PDB entry 8U3E | electron microscopy, 3.19 A resolution | chain A

Chain A:
Protein: Sialin
From: Homo sapiens
UniProt: Q9NRA2 (S17A5_HUMAN); residues 2-495 here = UniProt positions 2-495
Amino-acid sequence (503 residues; row label = number of the first residue in the row; numbers below 1 keep their minus sign (Met-7 is residue -7)):
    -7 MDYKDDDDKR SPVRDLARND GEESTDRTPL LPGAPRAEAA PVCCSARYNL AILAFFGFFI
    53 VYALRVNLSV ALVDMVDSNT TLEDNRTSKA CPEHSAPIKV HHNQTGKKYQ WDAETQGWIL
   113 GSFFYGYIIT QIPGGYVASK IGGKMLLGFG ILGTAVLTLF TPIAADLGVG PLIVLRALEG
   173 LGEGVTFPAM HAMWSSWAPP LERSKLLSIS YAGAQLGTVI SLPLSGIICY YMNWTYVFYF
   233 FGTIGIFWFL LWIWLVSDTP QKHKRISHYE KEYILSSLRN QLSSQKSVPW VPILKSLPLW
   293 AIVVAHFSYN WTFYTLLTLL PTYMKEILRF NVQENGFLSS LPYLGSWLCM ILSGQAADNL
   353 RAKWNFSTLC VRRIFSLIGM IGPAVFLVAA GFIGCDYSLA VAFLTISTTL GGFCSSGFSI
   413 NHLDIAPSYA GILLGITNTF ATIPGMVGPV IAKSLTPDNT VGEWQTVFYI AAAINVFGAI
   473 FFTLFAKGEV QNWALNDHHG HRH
Disordered / not traced: -7 to 35, 71-96, 489-495
Construct notes: initiating methionine (-7); expression tag (-6 to 1)
UniProt features mapped onto this chain:
  - motif: Leu22, Leu23 (Dileucine internalization motif)
  - modified residue: Ser3 (Phosphoserine)
  - glycosylation (N-linked (GlcNAc...) asparagine): Asn71, Asn77, Asn95
  - natural variant: Arg39 (R39C: In SD), Lys136 (K136E: In SD), His183 (H183R: In ISSD), Ser268 to Asn272 (deletion: In ISSD), Gly328 (G328E: In ISSD), Pro334 (P334R: In ISSD), Gly371 (G371V: In ISSD)
  - mutagenesis: Leu22 to Leu23 (Targeted to plasma membrane; Targeted to plasma membrane; sialic acid uptake strongly activated at acidic pH), Leu198 to Leu199 (Localizes in vesicular structures mainly concentrated in the perinuclear region), Ile266 to Leu267 (Localizes in vesicular structures mainly concentrated in the perinuclear region)
What the authors report for this chain:
  - disease-associated variants - R39C, K136E: decreased stability (proposed by the authors, not directly observed)

Summary:
UniProt lists 6 mutagenesis sites. From the paper: R39C and K136E reduce stability.
Chain A is Sialin (Homo sapiens); the structure, Structure of Apo Sialin at pH5.0, was determined by electron
microscopy together with 8U3D, 8U3F, 8U3G, 8U3H and 9AYB from the same study.
